Entry 8UUP (electron microscopy, 2.11 A resolution); this record covers chains B and D of the 6 polymer chains in the assembly.

[Chain B (and D)]
Protein: Fusion glycoprotein F0
From: Measles virus strain Ichinose-B95a
Notes: chain D of this document is another copy of the same molecule, construct and numbering; everything in this record applies to it too
UniProtKB: Q786F3 (FUS_MEASC); numbering as in UniProt (aligned over 113-495)
Chain sequence (420 residues; numbered 113 to 532; the number before each row is that of its first residue):
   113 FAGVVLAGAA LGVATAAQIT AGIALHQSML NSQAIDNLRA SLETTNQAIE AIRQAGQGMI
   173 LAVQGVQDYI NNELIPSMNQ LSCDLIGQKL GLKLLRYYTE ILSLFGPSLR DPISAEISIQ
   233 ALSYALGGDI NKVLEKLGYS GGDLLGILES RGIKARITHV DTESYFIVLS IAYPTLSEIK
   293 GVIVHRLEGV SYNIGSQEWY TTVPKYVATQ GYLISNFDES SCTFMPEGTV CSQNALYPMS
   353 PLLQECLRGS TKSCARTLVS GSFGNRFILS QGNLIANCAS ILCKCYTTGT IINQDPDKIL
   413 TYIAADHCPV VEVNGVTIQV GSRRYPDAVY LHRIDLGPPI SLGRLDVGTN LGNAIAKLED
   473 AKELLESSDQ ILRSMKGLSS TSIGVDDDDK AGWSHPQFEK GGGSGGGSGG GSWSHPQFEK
Disordered / not traced: 113-114, 487-532
Disulfide bonds: C334-C343, C358-C366, C390-C395, C397-C420
Differences from the reference sequence: engineered mutation G170 (Glu in Q786F3), G455 (Glu in Q786F3); expression tag (496-532)
Swiss-Prot annotation at these positions:
  - region: F113 to H138 (Fusion peptide)

[Chain B / chain D interface]
Contacting residue pairs (80; chain B residue first):
  N184(B) with L197(D); K201(D); L204(D)
  E185(B) with K201(D), salt bridge
  P188(B) with L197(D), hydrophobic
  G239(B) with R208(D), hydrogen bond (backbone-side chain)
  G240(B) with R208(D)
  D241(B) with L207(D); R208(D); T211(D), hydrogen bond
  N243(B) with L207(D), hydrogen bond (side chain-backbone); Y210(D); T211(D), hydrogen bond
  K244(B) with L207(D)
  E261(B) with L214(D); P219(D); S220(D)
  R298(B) with R222(D)
  E300(B) with T127(D)
  Y318(B) with R222(D), hydrogen bond
  T335(B) with P219(D)
  F336(B) with R222(D)
  M337(B) with P219(D), hydrophobic
  L370(B) with P350(D)
  V371(B) with P350(D)
  S372(B) with N346(D), hydrogen bond; L348(D)
  S374(B) with N346(D), hydrogen bond
  G376(B) with A128(D)
  F379(B) with A128(D); I131(D), hydrophobic
  I380(B) with A126(D)
  L381(B) with G120(D); L123(D), hydrophobic; G124(D); V125(D); A126(D), hydrogen bond (backbone-backbone); I131(D), hydrophobic
  S382(B) with G124(D)
  Q383(B) with G124(D), hydrogen bond (backbone-backbone)
  G384(B) with G120(D); G124(D), hydrogen bond (backbone-backbone)
  V428(B) with I131(D), hydrophobic; I135(D), hydrophobic
  T429(B) with V116(D); V117(D); L118(D), hydrogen bond (backbone-backbone)
  I430(B) with V117(D); L118(D); I131(D), hydrophobic
  Q431(B) with V117(D); L118(D), hydrogen bond (backbone-backbone); A119(D); G120(D), hydrogen bond (backbone-backbone); A121(D)
  S453(B) with S352(D)
  R456(B) with L454(D)
  L457(B) with T314(D); V315(D); P316(D)
  D458(B) with N328(D), hydrogen bond; S352(D), hydrogen bond; L355(D)
  G460(B) with I452(D)
  T461(B) with L354(D); L355(D); S365(D)
  N462(B) with S352(D); L354(D)
  L463(B) with V459(D), hydrophobic
  G464(B) with P450(D); I452(D)
  N465(B) with L354(D); P450(D)
  I467(B) with N462(D)
  L470(B) with A466(D), hydrophobic
  L477(B) with L476(D), hydrophobic
  L484(B) with E475(D); L476(D), hydrophobic; S479(D)
Interface residues without a listed pair, chain B (57 interface residues in all): D180, Q192, L257, L260, V422, V432, G433, V459, A468, K474, L476, S480, I483
Interface residues without a listed pair, chain D (57 interface residues in all): T132, Y181, Q192, L193, Q200, Y349, M351, A367, L463, K469, A473, I483

[In short]
The chain B/chain D interface involves 57 residues from each chain, with 15 hydrogen bonds and 1 salt bridge.
Polar pairs include E185(B)-K201(D), G239(B)-R208(D) and D241(B)-T211(D).
Both chains are Fusion glycoprotein F0 (Measles virus strain Ichinose-B95a). Entry 8UUP (Structure of the
Measles virus Fusion protein in the pre-fusion conformation) was determined by electron microscopy together
with 8UT2, 8UTF, 8UUQ and 9AT8 from the same study.
